7JXR - chains A and D of the 3 polymer chains in the assembly; structure by X-ray diffraction, 2.04 A resolution.

# Chain A (and D)
Molecule: Matrix protein
From: Human immunodeficiency virus 1
Notes: chain D of this document is another copy of the same molecule, construct and numbering; everything in this record applies to it too
UniProt: Q6E183 (Q6E183_9HIV1); residue numbers follow UniProt; this construct covers 2-132
Sequence (137 residues; each row starts with the number of its first residue):
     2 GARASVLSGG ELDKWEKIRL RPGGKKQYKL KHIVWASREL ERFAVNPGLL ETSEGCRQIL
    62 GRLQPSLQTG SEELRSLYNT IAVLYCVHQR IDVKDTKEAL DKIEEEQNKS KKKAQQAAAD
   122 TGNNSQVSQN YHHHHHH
Unresolved in the structure: 2-6, 111-138
Sequence notes: engineered mutation Arg63 (Gln in Q6E183); expression tag (133-138)
From the paper describing this entry:
  - self-association interface (contacts with another copy of this molecule); pairs are residue here / residue on that copy: Thr70-Arg63
  - mutagenesis - A45E, Q63R, T70R: unchanged binding to monomer-trimer equilibrium
  - mutagenesis - L75G: decreased binding to monomer-trimer equilibrium

# Interface between chain A and chain D
Pairs across the interface - 14 pairs, chain A then chain D:
  Glu42(A) with Arg43(D); Ser72(D)
  Arg43(A) with Arg43(D), hydrogen bond (backbone-side chain)
  Ala45(A) with Phe44(D), hydrophobic; Gly71(D); Ser72(D), hydrogen bond (backbone-backbone)
  Val46(A) with Thr70(D); Ser72(D)
  Asn47(A) with Thr70(D), hydrogen bond (backbone-backbone); Gly71(D); Ser72(D)
  Gln59(A) with Gln69(D), hydrogen bond
  Arg63(A) with Ser67(D), hydrogen bond; Thr70(D), hydrogen bond
Other interface residues (no listed pair), chain A (8 interface residues in all): Leu50
Other interface residues (no listed pair), chain D (9 interface residues in all): Glu74, Leu75

# In short
Chain A and chain D form an interface of 8 and 9 residues respectively, with 6 hydrogen bonds. Polar pairs
include Arg43(A)-Arg43(D), Gln59(A)-Gln69(D) and Arg63(A)-Ser67(D). From the paper: L75G of chain A reduces
binding to monomer-trimer equilibrium; a self-association interface involving Thr70(A); 4 substitutions were
tested in all.
Chain A and chain D are both Matrix protein (Human immunodeficiency virus 1); the structure, Crystal Structure
Human Immunodeficiency Virus-1 Matrix protein Mutant Q63R Crystal Form 1, was determined by X-ray diffraction
together with 7JXS from the same study.
